Entry 8I9V (electron microscopy, 3.10 A resolution); this record covers chains C1 and Le of the 56 polymer chains in the assembly.

== Chain C1 ==
Molecule: 3341-nt RNA strand
From: Chaetomium thermophilum
Sequence (3341 nucleotides; row label = number of the first residue in the row):
     1 GGUUGACCUC GGAUCAGGUA GGAGGACCCG CUGAACUUAA GCAUAUCAAU AAGCGGAGGA
    61 AAAGAAACCA ACAGGGAUUG CCCUAGUAAC GGCGAGUGAA GCGGCAACAG CUCAAAUUUG
   121 AAAGCUGGCU UCGGCCCGCG UUGUAAUUUG GAGAGGAUGC UUUGGGCGAG GCUCCUUCUG
   181 AGUUCCCUGG AACGGGACGC CACAGAGGGU GAGAGCCCCG UAUAGUUGGA AGCCAAGCCU
   241 GUGUAAAGCU CCUUCGACGA GUCGAGUAGU UUGGGAAUGC UGCUCAAAAU GGGAGGUAAA
   301 UUUCUUCUAA AGCUAAAUAC CGGCCAGAGA CCGAUAGCGC ACAAGUAGAG UGAUCGAAAG
   361 AUGAAAAGCA CUUUGAAAAG AGGGUUAAAU AGCACGUGAA AUUGUUGAAA GGGAAGCGCU
   421 UGUGACCAGA CUUGCGCCCG GCGGAUCAUC CGGUGUUCUC ACCGGUGCAC UCCGCCGGGC
   481 UCAGGCCAGC AUCGGUUCUG GCGGGGGGAU AAAGGCCCAG GGAAUGUGGC UCCUCCGGGA
   541 GUGUUAUAGC CCUGGGUGUA AUACCCUCGC CGGGACCGAG GACCGCGCUC UGCAAGGAUG
   601 CUGGCGUAAU GGUCACCAGC GACCCGUCUU GAAACACGGA CCAAGGAGUC AAGGUUUUGC
   661 GCGAGUGUUU GGGUGUAAAA CCCGCACGCG UAAUGAAAGU GAACGUAGGU GAGAGCUUCG
   721 GCGCAUCAUC GACCGAUCCU GAUGUAUUCG GAUGGAUUUG AGUAGGAGCG UUAAGCCUUG
   781 GACCCGAAAG AUGGUGAACU AUGCUUGGAU AGGGUGAAGC CAGAGGAAAC UCUGGUGGAG
   841 GCUCGCAGCG GUUCUGACGU GCAAAUCGAU CGUCAAAUCU GAGCAUGGGG GCGAAAGACU
   901 AAUCGAACCA UCUAGUAGCU GGUUACCGCC GAAGUUUCCC UCAGGAUAGC AGUGUCGACC
   961 UUCAGUUUUA UGAGGUAAAG CGAAUGAUUA GGGACUCGGG GGCGAUUUUU AGCCUUCAUC
  1021 CAUUCUCAAA CUUUAAAUAU GUAAGAAGCC CUUGUUACUU AACUGAACGU GGGCAUUCGA
  1081 AUGUAUCGAC ACUAGUGGGC CAUUUUUGGU AAGCAGAACU GGCGAUGCGG GAUGAACCGA
  1141 ACGCGGGGUU AAGGUGCCGG AGUGGACGCU CAUCAGACAC CACAAAAGGC GUUAGUACAU
  1201 CUUGACAGCA GGACGGUGGC CAUGGAAGUC GGAAUCCGCU AAGGACUGUG UAACAACUCA
  1261 CCUGCCGAAU GUACUAGCCC UGAAAAUGGA UGGCGCUCAA GCGUCCCACC CAUACCCCGC
  1321 CCUCAGGGUA GAAACGAUGC CCUGAGGAGU AGGCGGCCGU GGAGGUCAGU GACGAAGCCU
  1381 AGGGCGUGAG CCCGGGUCGA ACGGCCUCUA GUGCAGAUCU UGGUGGUAGU AGCAAAUACU
  1441 UCAAUGAGAA CUUGAAGGAC CGAAGUGGGG AAAGGUUCCA UGUGAACAGC GGUUGGACAU
  1501 GGGUUAGUCG AUCCUAAGCC AUAGGGAAGU UCCGUUUCAA AGGGGCACUC GUGCCCCGUG
  1561 UGGCGAAAGG GAAGCCGGUU AAUAUUCCGG CACCUGGAUG UGGGUUUUGC GCGGCAACGC
  1621 AACUGAACGC GGAGACGACG GCGGGGGCCC CGGGCAGAGU UCUCUUUUCU UCUUAACGGU
  1681 CUAUCACCCU GGAAACAGUU UGUCUGGAGA UAGGGUUUAA UGGCCGGAAG AGCCCGACAC
  1741 UUCUGUCGGG UCCGGUGCGC UCUCGACGUC CCUUGAAAAU CCGCGGGAGG GAAUAAUUCU
  1801 CACGCCAGGU CGUACUCAUA ACCGCAGCAG GUCCCCAAGG UGAACAGCCU CUGGUUGAUA
  1861 GAACAAUGUA GAUAAGGGAA GUCGGCAAAA UAGAUCCGUA ACUUCGGGAA AAGGAUUGGC
  1921 UCUAAGGGUU GGGCACGUUG GGCUUUGGGC GGACGCCCUG GGAGCAGAGG GCCUCUAGCC
  1981 GGGCAACCGG CCGGCGGCCC UCAGCACCCG GGGUUGAAGC CCUUAGCAGG CUUCGGCCGU
  2041 CCGGCGUGCG GUUAACAACC AACUUAGAAC UGGUACGGAC AGGGGGAAUC UGACUGUCUA
  2101 AUUAAAACAU AGCAUUGCGA UGGCCAGAAA GUGGUGUUGA CGCAAUGUGA UUUCUGCCCA
  2161 GUGCUCUGAA UGUCAAAGUG AAGAAAUUCA ACCAAGCGCG GGUAAACGGC GGGAGUAACU
  2221 AUGACUCUCU UAAGGUAGCC AAAUGCCUCG UCAUCUAAUU AGUGACGCGC AUGAAUGGAU
  2281 UAACGAGAUU CCCACUGUCC CUAUCUACUA UCUAGCGAAA CCACAGCCAA GGGAACGGGC
  2341 UUGGCAAAAU CAGCGGGGAA AGAAGACCCU GUUGAGCUUG ACUCUAGUUU GACAUUGUGA
  2401 AAAGACAUAG GAGGUGUAGA AUAGGUGGGA GCUUCGGCGC CAGUGAAAUA CCACUACUCC
  2461 UAUUGUUUUU UUACUUAUUC AAUGAAGCGG GGCUGGACUU GCGUCCAACU UCUGGAGUUA
  2521 AGGUCCUUCG CGGGCCGACC CGGGUUGAAG ACAUUGUCAG GUGGGGAGUU UGGCUGGGGC
  2581 GGCACAUCUG UUAAACCAUA ACGCAGGUGU CCUAAGGGGG GCUCAUGGAG AACAGAAAUC
  2641 UCCAGUAGAA CAAAAGGGUA AAAGUCCCCU UGAUUUUGAU UUUCAGUGUG AAUACAAACC
  2701 AUGAAAGUGU GGCCUAUCGA UCCUUUAGUC CCUCGAAAUU UGAGGCUAGA GGUGCCAGAA
  2761 AAGUUACCAC AGGGAUAACU GGCUUGUGGC GGCCAAGCGU UCAUAGCGAC GUCGCUUUUU
  2821 GAUCCUUCGA UGUCGGCUCU UCCUAUCAUA CCGAAGCAGA AUUCGGUAAG CGUUGGAUUG
  2881 UUCACCCACU AAUAGGGAAC GUGAGCUGGG UUUAGACCGU CGUGAGACAG GUUAGUUUUA
  2941 CCCUACUGAU GAACUCGUCG CAAUGGUAAU UCAGCUUAGU ACGAGAGGAA CCGCUGAUUC
  3001 AGAUAAUUGG UUUUUGCGGU UGUCCGACCG GGCAGUGCCG CGAAGCUACC AUCUGCUGGA
  3061 UAAUGGCUGA ACGCCUCUAA GUCAGAAUCC AUGCCAGAAC GCGACGAUAC UACCCGCACG
  3121 UUGUAGACGU AUAAGAAUAG GCUCCGGCCU CGUAUCCUAG CAGGCGAUUC CUCCGCCGGC
  3181 CUCGAAGUGG CCGUCGGUAA UUCGCGUAUU GCAAUUUAGA CACGCGCGGG AUCAAAUCCU
  3241 UUGCAGACGA CUUAGAUGUG CGAAAGGGUC CUGUAAGCAG UAGAGUAGCC UUGUUGUUAC
  3301 GAUCUGCUGA GGGUAAGCCC UCCUUCGCCU AGAUUUCCCA G
Not modelled in the structure: 1-2, 800-905, 987-1028, 1438-1854, 1887-1894, 1904-2070, 2082, 2093-2283, 2359-2362, 2484-2545, 2571-2721, 2753-2756, 2822-2828, 2904-2914, 2937-2940, 3110-3111, 3121-3123, 3215-3217, 3338-3341

== Chain Le ==
Protein: 60S ribosomal protein L32-like protein
From: Chaetomium thermophilum
Reference sequence: G0S6V4 (G0S6V4_CHATD); residues 1-131 here = UniProt positions 1-131
Chain sequence (131 residues; each row starts with the number of its first residue):
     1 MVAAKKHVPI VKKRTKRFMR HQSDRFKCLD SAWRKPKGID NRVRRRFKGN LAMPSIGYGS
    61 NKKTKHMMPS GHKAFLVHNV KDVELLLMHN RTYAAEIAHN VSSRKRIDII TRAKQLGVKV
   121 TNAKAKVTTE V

== How chain C1 and chain Le interact ==
Residue-residue contacts (144; chain C1 residue first):
  A401(C1) / Lys-27(Le)  salt bridge to the phosphate
  U402(C1) / Lys-27(Le)  salt bridge to the phosphate
  G416(C1) / Asp-24(Le)  hydrogen bond to the sugar
  C417(C1) / Met-19(Le)  phosphate contact
  C417(C1) / Asp-24(Le)  sugar contact
  G418(C1) / Lys-16(Le)  salt bridge to the phosphate
  G418(C1) / Met-19(Le)  phosphate contact
  G418(C1) / Leu-51(Le)  sugar contact
  C419(C1) / Arg-14(Le)  salt bridge to the phosphate
  C419(C1) / Lys-16(Le)  salt bridge to the phosphate
  C431(C1) / Val-2(Le)  hydrogen bond to the sugar
  C431(C1) / Ser-70(Le)  phosphate contact
  U432(C1) / Val-2(Le)  base contact
  U432(C1) / Ala-3(Le)  base contact
  U432(C1) / Asn-90(Le)  base contact
  U432(C1) / Arg-91(Le)  base contact
  U432(C1) / Gly-117(Le)  base contact
  U433(C1) / Val-2(Le)  hydrogen bond to the sugar
  G434(C1) / Val-2(Le)  phosphate contact
  A483(C1) / Met-1(Le)  phosphate contact
  G484(C1) / Met-1(Le)  phosphate contact
  G580(C1) / Val-8(Le)  phosphate contact
  G580(C1) / Lys-63(Le)  phosphate contact
  G581(C1) / Lys-63(Le)  salt bridge to the phosphate
  G621(C1) / Lys-48(Le)  phosphate contact
  G621(C1) / Gly-49(Le)  hydrogen bond to the base
  A622(C1) / Lys-48(Le)  sugar contact
  A622(C1) / Gly-49(Le)  sugar contact
  C623(C1) / Arg-42(Le)  base contact
  C624(C1) / Gln-22(Le)  hydrogen bond to the phosphate
  C625(C1) / His-21(Le)  salt bridge to the phosphate
  C625(C1) / Gln-22(Le)  hydrogen bond to the sugar
  C625(C1) / Asn-41(Le)  phosphate contact
  C625(C1) / Arg-42(Le)  salt bridge to the phosphate
  G626(C1) / Gly-38(Le)  phosphate contact
  G626(C1) / Asn-41(Le)  hydrogen bond to the phosphate
  C642(C1) / Lys-27(Le)  hydrogen bond to the phosphate
  C642(C1) / Cys-28(Le)  hydrogen bond to the phosphate
  A643(C1) / Cys-28(Le)  phosphate contact
  A925(C1) / Arg-34(Le)  salt bridge to the phosphate
  C926(C1) / Trp-33(Le)  sugar contact
  C926(C1) / Arg-34(Le)  phosphate contact
  C926(C1) / Lys-35(Le)  hydrogen bond to the phosphate
  C927(C1) / Trp-33(Le)  hydrogen bond to the phosphate
  C927(C1) / Lys-35(Le)  phosphate contact
  G928(C1) / Ser-55(Le)  phosphate contact
  G928(C1) / Ile-56(Le)  hydrogen bond to the phosphate
  A1125(C1) / Ile-39(Le)  sugar contact
  U1126(C1) / Arg-44(Le)  salt bridge to the phosphate
  U1126(C1) / Arg-45(Le)  salt bridge to the phosphate
  G1127(C1) / Arg-45(Le)  salt bridge to the phosphate
  G1127(C1) / Arg-46(Le)  hydrogen bond to the sugar
  G1127(C1) / Phe-47(Le)  sugar contact
  C1128(C1) / Phe-47(Le)  phosphate contact
  C1128(C1) / Lys-48(Le)  phosphate contact
  G1129(C1) / Lys-48(Le)  salt bridge to the phosphate
  G1143(C1) / Ser-55(Le)  sugar contact
  G1143(C1) / Gly-57(Le)  hydrogen bond to the base
  C1144(C1) / Lys-13(Le)  sugar contact
  C1144(C1) / Gly-57(Le)  sugar contact
  C1144(C1) / Tyr-58(Le)  phosphate contact
  C1320(C1) / Lys-13(Le)  base contact
  C1320(C1) / Gly-59(Le)  sugar contact
  C1320(C1) / Asn-61(Le)  phosphate contact
  C1321(C1) / Ile-56(Le)  hydrogen bond to the sugar
  C1321(C1) / Gly-57(Le)  base contact
  C1321(C1) / Gly-59(Le)  sugar contact
  C1321(C1) / Ser-60(Le)  sugar contact
  C1321(C1) / Asn-61(Le)  phosphate contact
  C1321(C1) / Lys-62(Le)  salt bridge to the phosphate
  C1322(C1) / Ile-56(Le)  sugar contact
  C1322(C1) / Lys-62(Le)  salt bridge to the phosphate
  G1347(C1) / Ile-56(Le)  base contact
  A1348(C1) / Arg-46(Le)  hydrogen bond to the phosphate
  G1349(C1) / Arg-44(Le)  phosphate contact
  G1349(C1) / Arg-46(Le)  salt bridge to the phosphate
  U1350(C1) / Ile-39(Le)  sugar contact
  U1350(C1) / Arg-44(Le)  sugar contact
  A1368(C1) / Lys-81(Le)  salt bridge to the phosphate
  G1369(C1) / His-78(Le)  sugar contact
  G1369(C1) / Asn-79(Le)  hydrogen bond to the phosphate
  G1369(C1) / Lys-81(Le)  sugar contact
  U1370(C1) / His-78(Le)  sugar contact
  U1370(C1) / Asn-79(Le)  hydrogen bond to the phosphate
  U1370(C1) / Asn-100(Le)  hydrogen bond to the sugar
  U1370(C1) / Lys-105(Le)  salt bridge to the phosphate
  G1371(C1) / Asn-100(Le)  sugar contact
  G1371(C1) / Ser-102(Le)  hydrogen bond to the phosphate
  G1371(C1) / Lys-105(Le)  salt bridge to the phosphate
  C1373(C1) / Ser-102(Le)  sugar contact
  C1373(C1) / Ser-103(Le)  phosphate contact
  C1373(C1) / Arg-104(Le)  base contact
  G1374(C1) / Ser-102(Le)  phosphate contact
  G1374(C1) / Ser-103(Le)  hydrogen bond to the phosphate
  G1374(C1) / Lys-126(Le)  phosphate contact
  A1375(C1) / Asn-100(Le)  hydrogen bond to the phosphate
  A1376(C1) / His-99(Le)  salt bridge to the phosphate
  A1376(C1) / Asn-100(Le)  hydrogen bond to the phosphate
  G1384(C1) / Met-68(Le)  sugar contact
  G1384(C1) / Pro-69(Le)  phosphate contact
  C1385(C1) / Lys-12(Le)  salt bridge to the phosphate
  C1385(C1) / Arg-17(Le)  base contact
  C1385(C1) / His-66(Le)  hydrogen bond to the sugar
  C1385(C1) / Met-67(Le)  sugar contact
  C1385(C1) / Pro-69(Le)  phosphate contact
  G1386(C1) / Lys-12(Le)  salt bridge to the phosphate
  G1386(C1) / Arg-17(Le)  hydrogen bond to the base
  G1386(C1) / Ser-60(Le)  phosphate contact
  G1386(C1) / Lys-65(Le)  hydrogen bond to the phosphate
  G1386(C1) / His-66(Le)  hydrogen bond to the phosphate
  U1387(C1) / Phe-18(Le)  sugar contact
  U1387(C1) / Pro-54(Le)  sugar contact
  U1387(C1) / Ser-55(Le)  sugar contact
  U1387(C1) / Ile-56(Le)  base contact
  U1387(C1) / Tyr-58(Le)  sugar contact
  U1387(C1) / Gly-59(Le)  phosphate contact
  U1387(C1) / Ser-60(Le)  hydrogen bond to the phosphate
  U1387(C1) / Lys-65(Le)  salt bridge to the phosphate
  G1388(C1) / Phe-18(Le)  phosphate contact
  G1388(C1) / Trp-33(Le)  phosphate contact
  G1388(C1) / Pro-54(Le)  sugar contact
  A1389(C1) / Ala-32(Le)  phosphate contact
  A1389(C1) / Trp-33(Le)  hydrogen bond to the phosphate
  A1389(C1) / Arg-34(Le)  hydrogen bond to the phosphate
  G1390(C1) / Arg-17(Le)  hydrogen bond to the base
  G1390(C1) / Ala-32(Le)  phosphate contact
  G1390(C1) / Arg-34(Le)  salt bridge to the phosphate
  C1392(C1) / Leu-76(Le)  sugar contact
  C1392(C1) / Glu-96(Le)  hydrogen bond to the sugar
  C1393(C1) / Glu-96(Le)  sugar contact
  C1393(C1) / Ile-97(Le)  sugar contact
  C1393(C1) / Ala-98(Le)  phosphate contact
  C1393(C1) / His-99(Le)  salt bridge to the phosphate
  C1393(C1) / Asn-122(Le)  hydrogen bond to the sugar
  G1394(C1) / His-99(Le)  phosphate contact
  G1394(C1) / Arg-106(Le)  salt bridge to the phosphate
  G1394(C1) / Ala-125(Le)  sugar contact
  G1395(C1) / Ala-125(Le)  phosphate contact
  A1415(C1) / Arg-20(Le)  salt bridge to the phosphate
  A1415(C1) / Gln-22(Le)  hydrogen bond to the base
  A1415(C1) / Phe-26(Le)  base contact
  A1415(C1) / Cys-28(Le)  sugar contact
  A1415(C1) / Leu-29(Le)  phosphate contact
  C2324(C1) / Arg-25(Le)  sugar contact
Also at the interface, not in a pair above, chain C1 (70 interface residues in all): A415, G429, G485, C641, G1145, G1319, A1372, G1383, A2323
Also at the interface, not in a pair above, chain Le (76 interface residues in all): Asn-50, Thr-64, Val-101, Lys-119, Lys-124

== In short ==
Chain C1 and chain Le form an interface of 70 and 76 residues respectively, with 34 hydrogen bonds and 27 salt
bridges. Among the polar pairs are G621(C1)/Gly-49(Le), G1143(C1)/Gly-57(Le) and G1386(C1)/Arg-17(Le).
Chain C1 is a 3341-nt RNA strand and chain Le is 60S ribosomal protein L32-like protein, both from Chaetomium
thermophilum; the structure, Cryo-EM structure of a Chaetomium thermophilum pre-60S ribosomal subunit - State
Dbp10-2, was determined by electron microscopy, deposited together with 8I9P, 8I9T, 8I9W, 8I9X, 8I9Y, 8I9Z and
8IA0.
